PDB entry 8AB7 | electron microscopy, 3.30 A resolution | chains D and I of the 20 polymer chains in the assembly

Chain D:
Protein: YALI0A17468p
Source organism: Yarrowia lipolytica
UniProtKB: Q6CGP7 (Q6CGP7_YARLI); numbering as in UniProt (aligned over 1-330)
Amino-acid sequence (330 residues; row label = number of the first residue in the row):
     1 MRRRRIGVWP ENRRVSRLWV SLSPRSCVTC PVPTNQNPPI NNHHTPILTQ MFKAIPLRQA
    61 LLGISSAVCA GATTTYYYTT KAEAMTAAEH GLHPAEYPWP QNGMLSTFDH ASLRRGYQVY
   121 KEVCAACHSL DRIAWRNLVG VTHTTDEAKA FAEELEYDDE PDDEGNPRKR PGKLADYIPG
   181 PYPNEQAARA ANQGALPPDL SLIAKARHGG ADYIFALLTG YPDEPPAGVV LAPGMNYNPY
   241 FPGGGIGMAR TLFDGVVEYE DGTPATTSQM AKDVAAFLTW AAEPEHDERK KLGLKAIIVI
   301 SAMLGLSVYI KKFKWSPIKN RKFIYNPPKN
Not modelled in the structure: 1-84, 329-330
Bound ions: heme c Fe: His128, Met248
Small-molecule neighbours:
  - heme c (HEC): Val119, Val123, Cys124, Cys127, His128, Asn192, Ala195, Leu196, Pro197, Pro198, Leu200, Ile203, Arg207, Tyr213, Ile214, Leu217, Leu218, Phe241, Ile246, Gly247, Met248, Thr251, Leu252, Val274, Leu278
  - phosphatidylethanolamine (PTY): Leu292, Lys295, Ala296, Val299, Ile300, Met303

Chain I:
Protein: Complex III subunit 9
Source organism: Yarrowia lipolytica
UniProtKB: Q6CG23 (Q6CG23_YARLI); numbering as in UniProt (aligned over 1-69)
Amino-acid sequence (69 residues; numbered 1 to 69; the number before each row is that of its first residue):
     1 MAWATTFYNV FVKRNSAFVA TILASAFVFD MTFETAIDNF WDRINAGKQW KDIRHKYIEA
    61 AGDDDEDDE
Not modelled in the structure: 1-3, 58-69
Small-molecule neighbours: 1,2-diacyl-sn-glycero-3-phosphocholine (PC1): Tyr8, Val12, Lys13, Arg14, Asn15, Phe18, Val19, Ile22, Leu23

Chain D / chain I interface:
Residue-residue contacts (36; chain D residue first):
  Pro100(D) - Lys48(I)  hydrogen bond (backbone-side chain)
  Leu105(D) - Trp41(I)
  Leu105(D) - Ile44(I)  hydrophobic
  Leu105(D) - Asn45(I)  hydrogen bond (backbone-side chain)
  Ser106(D) - Asn45(I)
  Ser106(D) - Lys48(I)
  Thr107(D) - Trp41(I)
  Thr107(D) - Asn45(I)  hydrogen bond (backbone-side chain)
  Thr107(D) - Lys48(I)
  Phe108(D) - Lys48(I)
  Asp109(D) - Lys48(I)
  His110(D) - Lys48(I)  hydrogen bond (backbone-backbone)
  His110(D) - Trp50(I)
  His110(D) - Ile53(I)
  Ala111(D) - Ile53(I)
  Arg114(D) - Tyr57(I)  hydrogen bond
  Gly140(D) - Trp50(I)
  Val141(D) - Trp50(I)
  Thr142(D) - Trp50(I)
  His143(D) - Trp50(I)
  Thr144(D) - Trp50(I)
  Thr144(D) - Tyr57(I)
  Glu147(D) - Tyr57(I)
  Asp287(D) - Trp41(I)
  Lys290(D) - Trp41(I)
  Lys291(D) - Asp38(I)  salt bridge
  Lys291(D) - Trp41(I)
  Leu294(D) - Ile37(I)  hydrophobic
  Leu294(D) - Phe40(I)  hydrophobic
  Leu294(D) - Trp41(I)  hydrophobic
  Lys295(D) - Phe33(I)
  Lys295(D) - Glu34(I)
  Lys295(D) - Ile37(I)
  Ile298(D) - Phe33(I)  hydrophobic
  Ile298(D) - Ile37(I)  hydrophobic
  Val299(D) - Phe33(I)  hydrophobic
Also at the interface, not in a pair above, chain D (24 interface residues in all): Met104, Glu260
Also at the interface, not in a pair above, chain I (15 interface residues in all): Phe29, Gly47, Gln49

In short:
Chain D and chain I form an interface of 24 and 15 residues respectively; the contacts include 5 hydrogen
bonds and 1 salt bridge. Polar pairs include Lys291(D)-Asp38(I), Pro100(D)-Lys48(I) and Leu105(D)-Asn45(I).
Bound to chain D: heme c and phosphatidylethanolamine. Ligands of chain I:
1,2-diacyl-sn-glycero-3-phosphocholine.
Chain D is YALI0A17468p and chain I is Complex III subunit 9, both from Yarrowia lipolytica; the structure,
Complex III2 from Yarrowia lipolytica, atovaquone and antimycin A bound, was determined by electron
microscopy, deposited together with 8AB6, 8AB8, 8AB9, 8ABA, 8ABB, 8ABE and 11 further entries.
